PDB entry 5J09 | X-ray diffraction, 2.00 A resolution | chains A and E of the 10 polymer chains in the assembly

== Chain A (and E) ==
Name: Beak and feather disease virus capsid protein
Source organism: Beak and feather disease virus
Notes: chain E of this document is another copy of the same molecule, construct and numbering; everything in this record applies to it too
UniProt: A0A023R6W2 (A0A023R6W2_BFDV); numbering as in UniProt (aligned over 15-247)
Amino-acid sequence (257 residues; row label = number of the first residue in the row; numbers below 1 keep their minus sign (Met-9 is residue -9)):
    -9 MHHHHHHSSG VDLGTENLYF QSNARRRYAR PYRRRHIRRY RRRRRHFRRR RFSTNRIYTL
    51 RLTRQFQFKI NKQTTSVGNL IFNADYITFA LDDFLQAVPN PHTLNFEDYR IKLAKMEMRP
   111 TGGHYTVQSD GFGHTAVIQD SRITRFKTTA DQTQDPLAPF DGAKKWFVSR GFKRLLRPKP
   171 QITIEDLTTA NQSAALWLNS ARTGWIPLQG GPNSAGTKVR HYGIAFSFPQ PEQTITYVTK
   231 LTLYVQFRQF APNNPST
Not modelled in the structure: -9 to 45, 171-188, 200-203, 239-247 (chain E: -9 to 45, 171-188, 199-204, 240-247)
Differences from the reference sequence: initiating methionine (-9); expression tag (-8 to 14)

== Interface between chain A and chain E ==
Residue-residue contacts (39; chain A residue first):
  Arg51(A) - Ala148(E)  hydrogen bond (side chain-backbone)
  Arg51(A) - Pro149(E)  hydrogen bond (side chain-backbone)
  Arg51(A) - Phe150(E)  hydrogen bond (side chain-backbone)
  Thr53(A) - Ala148(E)
  Thr53(A) - Pro149(E)
  Arg54(A) - Gln144(E)
  Gln55(A) - Gln144(E)  hydrogen bond (backbone-side chain)
  Gln55(A) - Asp145(E)  hydrogen bond (side chain-backbone)
  Gln55(A) - Ala148(E)
  Phe56(A) - Leu70(E)
  Gln57(A) - Gly68(E)  hydrogen bond (side chain-backbone)
  Gln57(A) - Asn69(E)
  Gln57(A) - Leu70(E)
  Glu107(A) - Lys155(E)  salt bridge
  Arg109(A) - Phe122(E)
  Arg109(A) - Phe157(E)
  Pro110(A) - Ser119(E)
  Pro110(A) - Gly121(E)  hydrogen bond (backbone-backbone)
  Thr111(A) - Ser119(E)
  Thr111(A) - Asp120(E)
  Thr111(A) - Gly121(E)  hydrogen bond (side chain-backbone)
  Gly112(A) - Ser119(E)
  Gly112(A) - Glu222(E)
  Gly113(A) - Gln118(E)
  Gly113(A) - Ser119(E)  hydrogen bond (backbone-backbone)
  Gly113(A) - Asp120(E)
  His114(A) - Val117(E)
  His114(A) - Gln118(E)
  His114(A) - Ser119(E)  hydrogen bond (backbone-backbone)
  Tyr115(A) - Tyr115(E)
  Tyr115(A) - Val117(E)
  Tyr115(A) - Gln118(E)
  Thr116(A) - Val117(E)  hydrogen bond (backbone-backbone)
  Thr116(A) - Ser119(E)
  Val117(A) - Val117(E)  hydrophobic
  Val228(A) - Leu70(E)  hydrophobic
  Val228(A) - Phe122(E)
  Lys230(A) - Phe122(E)
  Lys230(A) - His124(E)  hydrogen bond
Interface residues without a listed pair, chain E (20 interface residues in all): Phe72

== In short ==
18 residues of chain A and 20 residues of chain E are in contact, with 12 hydrogen bonds and 1 salt bridge.
Among the polar pairs are Glu107(A)-Lys155(E), Arg51(A)-Ala148(E) and Arg51(A)-Pro149(E).
Both chains are Beak and feather disease virus capsid protein (Beak and feather disease virus). Entry 5J09
(Crystal structure of decameric BFDV Capsid Protein) was determined by X-ray diffraction, deposited together
with 5J36 and 5J37.
